Entry 4QVF (X-ray diffraction, 1.53 A resolution); this record covers chains A and B.

[Chain A]
Molecule: Bcl-2-like protein 1
Source organism: Homo sapiens
UniProt: Q07817 (B2CL1_HUMAN); numbering as in UniProt; present here: 1-44, 85-209
Sequence (169 residues; each row starts with the number of its first residue; note: 40 numbers in that range are skipped by the numbering (no residue carries them; nothing is unmodelled there)):
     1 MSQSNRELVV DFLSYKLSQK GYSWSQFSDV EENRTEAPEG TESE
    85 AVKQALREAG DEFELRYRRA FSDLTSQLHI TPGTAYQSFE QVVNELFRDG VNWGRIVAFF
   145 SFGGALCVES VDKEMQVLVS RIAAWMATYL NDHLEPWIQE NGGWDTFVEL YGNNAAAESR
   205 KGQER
Disordered / not traced: 1, 31-44, 197-209
Swiss-Prot annotation at these positions:
  - motif: Ser4 to Trp24 (BH4), Val86 to Arg100 (BH3), Glu129 to Gly148 (BH1), Pro180 to Tyr195 (BH2)
  - mutagenesis: Phe131 to Asp133 (No heterodimerization with BAX), Val135 to Trp137 (Loss of anti-apoptotic activity), Gly138 to Ile140 (Loss of anti-apoptotic activity), Gly138 (G138A: No heterodimerization with BAX), Ser145 to Gly147 (Decreases interaction with DNM1L, no effect on endocytosis enhancement), Gly148 (G148E: No heterodimerization with BAX), Asp156 (D156A: No effect on caspase-1 cleavage), Asp176 (D176A: No effect on caspase-1 cleavage), Trp188 to Phe191 (Abolishes interaction with DNM1L and endocytosis enhancement), Trp188 to Asp189 (Reduces anti-apoptotic activity by about half), Asp189 (D189A: No effect on caspase-1 cleavage)

[Chain B]
Molecule: Peptide from Bcl-2-like protein 11
UniProt: O43521 (B2L11_HUMAN); residues 51-76 here correspond to UniProt positions 141-166 (UniProt number = residue number + 90)
Sequence (26 residues; row label = number of the first residue in the row):
    51 DMRPEIWIAQ ELRRIGDEFN AYYARR
Disordered / not traced: 51-53, 75-76
Swiss-Prot annotation at these positions:
  - motif: Ile58 to Tyr72 (BH3)

[Interface between chain A and chain B]
Residue-residue contacts - 45 pairs, chain A then chain B:
  Ala93(A) - Phe69(B)  hydrophobic
  Glu96(A) - Phe69(B)
  Glu96(A) - Tyr73(B)  hydrogen bond
  Phe97(A) - Leu62(B)
  Phe97(A) - Ile65(B)  hydrophobic
  Phe97(A) - Gly66(B)
  Arg100(A) - Ile65(B)
  Arg100(A) - Glu68(B)  salt bridge
  Arg100(A) - Tyr72(B)
  Tyr101(A) - Ile58(B)
  Tyr101(A) - Glu61(B)  hydrogen bond
  Tyr101(A) - Leu62(B)
  Tyr101(A) - Ile65(B)  hydrophobic
  Ala104(A) - Ile65(B)  hydrophobic
  Phe105(A) - Glu61(B)
  Phe105(A) - Ile65(B)  hydrophobic
  Leu108(A) - Ile58(B)  hydrophobic
  Leu108(A) - Leu62(B)  hydrophobic
  Gln111(A) - Ile58(B)
  Gln111(A) - Glu61(B)  hydrogen bond
  Leu112(A) - Ile58(B)  hydrophobic
  Ser122(A) - Glu55(B)  hydrogen bond
  Gln125(A) - Glu55(B)
  Val126(A) - Glu55(B)
  Val126(A) - Ala59(B)
  Val126(A) - Leu62(B)  hydrophobic
  Glu129(A) - Ile56(B)
  Glu129(A) - Ala59(B)
  Glu129(A) - Arg63(B)  salt bridge
  Leu130(A) - Ala59(B)
  Leu130(A) - Arg63(B)
  Arg132(A) - Arg63(B)
  Asn136(A) - Asp67(B)  hydrogen bond
  Asn136(A) - Asn70(B)
  Trp137(A) - Asn70(B)  hydrogen bond (backbone-side chain)
  Gly138(A) - Gly66(B)
  Gly138(A) - Phe69(B)
  Gly138(A) - Asn70(B)  hydrogen bond (backbone-side chain)
  Arg139(A) - Arg63(B)
  Arg139(A) - Asp67(B)  salt bridge
  Ala142(A) - Leu62(B)
  Phe146(A) - Leu62(B)  hydrophobic
  Leu194(A) - Tyr73(B)
  Tyr195(A) - Phe69(B)  hydrophobic
  Tyr195(A) - Tyr73(B)
Interface residues without a listed pair, chain A (27 interface residues in all): His113, Asp133, Val141
Interface residues without a listed pair, chain B (19 interface residues in all): Pro54, Gln60, Arg64, Ala74

[In short]
27 residues of chain A face 19 of chain B across their interface, with 7 hydrogen bonds and 3 salt bridges.
Polar pairs include Arg100(A)-Glu68(B), Glu129(A)-Arg63(B) and Arg139(A)-Asp67(B). From UniProt: 19
mutagenesis sites on chain A.
Chain A is Bcl-2-like protein 1 (Homo sapiens) and chain B is Peptide from Bcl-2-like protein 11; the
structure, Crystal structure of Bcl-xL in complex with BIM BH3 domain, was determined by X-ray diffraction
together with 4QVE from the same study.
